9OTM - chains B and J of the 20 polymer chains in the assembly; structure by electron microscopy, 2.19 A resolution.

Chain B (and J):
Molecule: Glutamine synthetase
From: Homo sapiens
Notes: EC 6.3.1.2, 2.3.1.225; chain J of this document is another copy of the same molecule, construct and numbering; everything in this record applies to it too
Reference sequence: P15104 (GLNA_HUMAN); numbering as in UniProt (aligned over 1-373)
Chain sequence (373 residues; numbered 1 to 373; the number before each row is that of its first residue):
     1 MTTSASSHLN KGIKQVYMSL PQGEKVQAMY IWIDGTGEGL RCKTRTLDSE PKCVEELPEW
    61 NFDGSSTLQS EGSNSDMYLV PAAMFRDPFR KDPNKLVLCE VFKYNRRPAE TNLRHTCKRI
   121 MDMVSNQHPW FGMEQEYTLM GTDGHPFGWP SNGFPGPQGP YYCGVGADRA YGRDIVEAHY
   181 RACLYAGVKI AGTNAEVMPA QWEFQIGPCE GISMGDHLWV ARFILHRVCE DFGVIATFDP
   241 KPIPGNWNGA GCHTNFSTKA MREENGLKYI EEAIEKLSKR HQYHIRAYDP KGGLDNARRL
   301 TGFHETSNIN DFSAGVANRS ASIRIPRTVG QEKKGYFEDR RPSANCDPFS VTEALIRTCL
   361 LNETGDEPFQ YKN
Not modelled in the structure: 1
UniProt features mapped onto this chain:
  - region: Thr2 to Lys25 (Required for glutamine-induced ubiquitination by CRL4(CRBN) and proteasomal degradation)
  - binding site (ATP): Glu134, Glu203 to Pro208, Asn255 to Ser257, Arg319, Arg324
  - binding site (Mn(2+)): Glu134, Glu136, Glu196, Glu203, His253, Glu338
  - binding site (L-glutamate): Asn246, Trp247, Arg319, Arg340
  - binding site (ADP): Tyr336 to Glu338
  - modified residue: Thr2 (N-acetylthreonine), Lys11 (N6-acetyllysine), Lys14 (N6-acetyllysine), Tyr104 (Phosphotyrosine), Ser343 (Phosphoserine)
  - natural variant: Arg324 (R324C: In GLND), Arg341 (R341C: In GLND)
  - mutagenesis: Thr2 to Tyr17 (Is stable in high glutamine conditions and does not undergo glutamine-induced degradation), Lys11 (K11A: Increased ubiquitination and increased proteasomal degradation; when associated with A-14; K11R: Decreased glutamine-induced acetylation; when associated with R-14 ...), Lys14 (K14A: Increased ubiquitination and increased proteasomal degradation; when associated with A-11; K14R: Decreased glutamine-induced acetylation; when associated with R-11 ...), Cys209 (C209A: Reduced ability to mediate autopalmitoylation), Arg299 (R299E: Loss of glutamine synthase activity. Does not affect interaction with BEST2), Arg324 (R324A: Decreases ribosomal 40S subunit synthesis. Loss of nucleolar location of BYSL)
Metal / ion sites: Mg2+ site 1: Glu134, Glu338 (together with ATP); Mg2+ site 2: Glu134, Glu203 (together with ATP)
Residues lining bound ligands:
  - ATP (adenosine-5'-triphosphate): Trp130, Phe131, Gly132, Met133, Glu134, Ala191, Glu203, Gln205, Ile206, Gly207, Pro208, His253, Asn255, Phe256, Ser257, Arg262, Glu305, Arg319, Arg324, Tyr336, Glu338, Arg340
  - glutamine (GLN): Lys52, Cys53, Glu55
From the paper describing this entry:
  - binding site for glutamine: Lys52, Cys53, Glu55
  - allosteric site: Lys52, Cys53, Glu55
  - mutagenesis - K52A, C53A: unchanged growth in response to glutamine auxotrophy
  - catalytic residues: Arg299, Glu305 (citing earlier work)
  - mutagenesis - E305A (10 fold): decreased catalytic activity on ammonia
  - mutagenesis - R298A (50-fold), L300A (100 fold), H304A (5 fold), I309A: decreased catalytic activity on glutamate
  - mutagenesis - R298A, L300A: abolished growth in response to glutamine-deplete conditions
  - mutagenesis - P242*: abolished growth in response to glutamine deplete media

Chain B / chain J interface:
Contacting residue pairs (6):
  Thr142(B) with Asn152(J)
  Asp143(B) with His145(J); Asn152(J)
  His145(B) with Asp143(J)
  Asn152(B) with Thr142(J); Asp143(J)
Interface residues without a listed pair, chain B (5 interface residues in all): Thr2

Overview:
5 residues of chain B and 4 residues of chain J are in contact. Ligands of chain B: ATP and glutamine. The
paper reports catalytic residues Arg299(B) and Glu305(B); R298A, L300A and H304A of chain B, among others,
reduce catalytic activity on glutamate; 8 substitutions were tested in all.
Both chains are Glutamine synthetase (Homo sapiens). Entry 9OTM (Human glutamine synthetase filament under
turnover conditions) was determined by electron microscopy together with 9OTN, 9OTO, 9OTP and 9OTQ from the
same study.
